7WFD - chains AA and A3 of the 16 polymer chains in the assembly; structure by electron microscopy, 3.25 A resolution.

Chain AA:
Molecule: Photosystem I P700 chlorophyll a apoprotein A1
From: Arabidopsis thaliana
Notes: EC 1.97.1.12
UniProtKB: P56766 (PSAA_ARATH); residue numbers follow UniProt; this construct covers 1-750
Chain sequence (750 residues; each row starts with the number of its first residue):
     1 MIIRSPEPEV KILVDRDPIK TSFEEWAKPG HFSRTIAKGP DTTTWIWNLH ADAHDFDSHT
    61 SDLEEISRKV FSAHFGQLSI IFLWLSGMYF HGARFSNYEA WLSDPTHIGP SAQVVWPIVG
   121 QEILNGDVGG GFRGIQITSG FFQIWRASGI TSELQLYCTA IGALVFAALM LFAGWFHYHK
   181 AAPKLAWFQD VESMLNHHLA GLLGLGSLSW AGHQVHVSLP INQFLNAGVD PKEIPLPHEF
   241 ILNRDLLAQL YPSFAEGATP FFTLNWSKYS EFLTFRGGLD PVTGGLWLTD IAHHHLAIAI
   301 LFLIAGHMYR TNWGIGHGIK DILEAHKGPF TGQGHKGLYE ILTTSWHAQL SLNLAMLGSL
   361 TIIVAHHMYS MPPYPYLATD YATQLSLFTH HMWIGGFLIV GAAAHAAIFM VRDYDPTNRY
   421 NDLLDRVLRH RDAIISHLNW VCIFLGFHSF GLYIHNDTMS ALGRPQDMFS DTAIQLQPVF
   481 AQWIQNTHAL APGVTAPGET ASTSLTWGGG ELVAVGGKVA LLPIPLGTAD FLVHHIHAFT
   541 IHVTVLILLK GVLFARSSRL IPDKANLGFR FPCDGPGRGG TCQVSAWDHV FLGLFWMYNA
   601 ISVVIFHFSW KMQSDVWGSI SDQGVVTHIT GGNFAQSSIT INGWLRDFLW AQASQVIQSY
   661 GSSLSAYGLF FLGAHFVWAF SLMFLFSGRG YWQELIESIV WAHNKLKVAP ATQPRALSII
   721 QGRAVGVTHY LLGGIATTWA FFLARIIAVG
Disordered / not traced: 1-8
Ion coordination: chlorophyll a Mg (4 sites), coordinated by Gln-77, Gln-113, Gln-121, Thr-495; 4Fe-4S cluster Fe: Cys-573, Cys-582 (shared with 2 residues of chain AB)
Small-molecule neighbours:
  - beta-carotene (BCR), molecule 1: Ile-80, Leu-83, Trp-84
  - beta-carotene (BCR), molecule 2: Ile-81, Trp-84, Leu-85, Gly-201, Leu-202, Leu-205, Gly-206, Ser-209
  - beta-carotene (BCR), molecule 3: Phe-82, Leu-85, Tyr-89, Thr-159, Gly-162, Ala-163, Phe-166, Leu-205, Leu-208, Ser-209, Phe-262
  - beta-carotene (BCR), molecule 4: Leu-208, Phe-261, Phe-262, Leu-296, Ile-300, Leu-303, Ile-304, His-307, Ile-315
  - beta-carotene (BCR), molecule 5: Phe-261, Trp-266, Ile-300, Ile-304
  - beta-carotene (BCR), molecule 6: Leu-338, Ile-341, Leu-342, Ala-348, Ser-351, Leu-352, Ala-406, Phe-409
  - beta-carotene (BCR), molecule 7: Ala-355, Met-356, Ser-359, Ile-399, Ala-402, Ala-403, Val-545, Leu-548, Leu-549, Val-552
  - beta-carotene (BCR), molecule 8: Phe-670, Gly-673, Ala-674, Phe-676, Val-677, Leu-732, Ile-735, Ala-736, Trp-739
  - beta-carotene (BCR), molecule 9: Trp-692, Leu-695, Ile-696, Ile-699
  - chlorophyll a (CLA), molecule 1: Val-10, Lys-11, Ile-12, Trp-187, Asp-190, Ser-193, His-197, Thr-311, Asn-312, Trp-313
  - chlorophyll a (CLA), molecule 2: Ile-12, Val-14, Phe-71, Phe-75, Leu-169, Met-170, Phe-172, Ala-173, Phe-176, His-177, Ala-181, Pro-183, Trp-187
  - chlorophyll a (CLA), molecule 3: Ile-19, Lys-20, Thr-21, Ser-22, Phe-23, Glu-25, Trp-26, His-31, Glu-65, Lys-69, Ser-72, Ala-73, Gly-76, Ile-80, Leu-171, Gly-174, Trp-175, Tyr-178, His-179
  - chlorophyll a (CLA), molecule 4: Trp-26, His-31, Phe-32, Leu-49, His-50, Ala-53, His-54, Phe-56, His-59, Lys-69, Ala-73, Gly-76, Gln-77, Ile-80, Leu-171
  - chlorophyll a (CLA), molecule 5: Pro-29, Gly-30, Trp-45, Ile-46, Leu-49, His-50
  - chlorophyll a (CLA), molecule 6: Thr-43, Ile-46, Trp-47, Ile-696, Ile-699, Val-700, His-703, Val-708, Pro-710, Thr-712, Pro-714, Arg-715, Leu-717
  - chlorophyll a (CLA), molecule 7: Trp-47, Phe-676, Val-677, Phe-680, Met-683, Phe-684, Leu-717, Gln-721, Ala-724, Val-725, Thr-728, His-729, Leu-732
  - chlorophyll a (CLA), molecule 8: His-50, Ala-51, Asp-52, Ala-53, His-54, Asp-55, His-347, Leu-350, Leu-354, Phe-397, Leu-398, Val-400, Gly-401, Ala-404, His-405, Ile-408, Arg-412, Phe-569, Arg-570, Trp-587, Val-590, Leu-594, Thr-728
  - chlorophyll a (CLA), molecule 9: His-54, Phe-56, Asp-57, Val-70, Ala-73, His-74, Gln-77, Leu-78, Ile-81, Phe-82, Leu-85, Phe-166, Trp-346, His-347, Gln-349, Leu-350, Asn-353, Leu-354, Leu-357
  - chlorophyll a (CLA), molecule 10: His-54, Gln-77, Ile-80, Ile-81, Trp-84, Leu-357, Ile-394, Phe-397, Leu-398
  - chlorophyll a (CLA), molecule 11: Leu-63, Ser-67, His-74, Leu-185, Phe-188, Gln-189, Val-191, Met-194, Leu-195, His-198, Leu-199, Leu-202, Leu-203, Ile-319, Leu-323, Leu-342, Thr-343, Thr-344, Ser-345, Trp-346, Gln-349, Leu-352, Asn-353, Met-356, Leu-357
  - chlorophyll a (CLA), molecule 12: Phe-71, His-74, Phe-75, Leu-78, Phe-82, Phe-166, Met-170, Trp-187, Phe-188, Asp-190, Ser-193, Met-194, His-197, His-198, Gly-201, Leu-202
  - chlorophyll a (CLA), molecule 13: Leu-83, Trp-84, Ser-86, Gly-87, Met-88, Phe-90, His-91, Phe-95, Gln-113, Val-114, Trp-116, Leu-164
  - chlorophyll a (CLA), molecule 14: Trp-84, Met-88, His-91, Ala-112, Gln-113, Ile-135, Gln-136, Ile-137, Thr-138, Ser-139, Phe-141, Ala-666, Tyr-667, Phe-670, Trp-739, Leu-743
  - chlorophyll a (CLA), molecule 15: Trp-84, Met-88, Thr-138, Ser-139, Phe-141, Ser-386, Leu-387, Thr-389, His-390, Trp-393, Ile-394, Phe-397, Phe-670, Ile-735, Thr-738, Trp-739, Leu-743
  - chlorophyll a (CLA), molecule 16: Trp-84, Leu-85, Ser-139, Gly-140, Phe-141, Ile-144, Leu-203, Leu-357, Leu-360, Thr-361, Val-364, Met-368, Tyr-374, Leu-377, Leu-387, His-390, His-391, Ile-394, Leu-398
  - chlorophyll a (CLA), molecule 17: Gln-113, Val-114, Val-115, Trp-116, Ile-118, Val-119, Gln-121, Leu-124, Ile-135, Ala-666, Leu-669, Phe-670
  - chlorophyll a (CLA), molecule 18: Ile-144, Ala-147, Leu-202, Leu-203, Gly-206, Ser-207, Trp-210, Gln-214, Ile-291, His-294, His-295, Ile-298, Phe-302, Leu-360, Ile-363, Val-364, His-367, Met-368, Pro-373, Tyr-374
  - chlorophyll a (CLA), molecule 19: Ser-148, Gly-149, Ile-150, Gln-155, Cys-158, Thr-159, Gly-206, Ser-209, Trp-210, Gly-212, His-213, His-216, Val-217, Pro-237, His-238, Ile-241
  - chlorophyll a (CLA), molecule 20: Leu-154, Gln-155, Cys-158, Leu-236, His-238, Ile-241, Leu-242
  - chlorophyll a (CLA), molecule 21: Leu-195, Leu-199, Leu-203, Leu-301, Phe-302, Ala-305, Met-308, Tyr-309, Ile-319, Ile-322, Leu-323, Leu-352, Met-356, Leu-424, Val-427, Leu-549, Val-552
  - chlorophyll a (CLA), molecule 22: Asn-196, His-197, Ala-200, Gly-201, Leu-205, Leu-303, Gly-306, His-307, Met-308, Tyr-309, Thr-311, Trp-313, Ile-315
  - chlorophyll a (CLA), molecule 23: Leu-208, Ser-209, Ala-211, Gly-212, Val-215, His-216, Ile-241, Arg-244, Leu-247, Phe-254, Gly-257, Ala-258, Phe-261, Tyr-269, Phe-272, Leu-273, Leu-296
  - chlorophyll a (CLA), molecule 24: Phe-261, Trp-266, Ser-267, Tyr-269, Ser-270, Leu-273, Thr-274, Phe-275, His-293, Leu-296, Ala-297, Ile-300, Leu-301, Ile-304, Gly-498
  - chlorophyll a (CLA), molecule 25: Phe-261, Phe-262, Leu-264
  - chlorophyll a (CLA), molecule 26: Phe-275, Gly-277, Gly-278, Leu-286, Asp-290, Ile-291, His-293, His-294, Ala-297, Ile-298, Leu-301, His-367, Met-371, Pro-373, Glu-499, Thr-503
  - chlorophyll a (CLA), molecule 27: Phe-275, Val-494, Thr-495, Ala-496, Pro-497, Gly-498
  - chlorophyll a (CLA), molecule 28: Leu-301, Met-356, Ser-359, Leu-360, Ile-363, His-366, His-367, Tyr-369, Ser-370, Met-371, Thr-503, Ser-504, Thr-506, Trp-507
  - chlorophyll a (CLA), molecule 29: Ile-304, His-307, Met-308, Ile-315, Gly-316, His-317
  - chlorophyll a (CLA), molecule 30: Met-308, His-317, Asp-321, Ile-322, Ala-325, His-326, Lys-327, Gly-328, Pro-329
  - chlorophyll a (CLA), molecule 31: Ile-322, Leu-323, His-326, Phe-330, Thr-331, His-335, Leu-338, Leu-342, Asn-421, Leu-423, Leu-424, Val-427
  - chlorophyll a (CLA), molecule 32: Phe-330, Thr-331, Leu-423, Arg-426, Val-427, Arg-429, His-430, Ala-433, Ile-434, His-437
  - chlorophyll a (CLA), molecule 33: Ile-362, Ile-363, His-366, Met-392, Ile-399, Ile-541, Thr-544, Val-545, Leu-548, Met-597, Ala-600, Ile-601, Val-604
  - chlorophyll a (CLA), molecule 34: His-366, Tyr-369, Phe-388, Phe-480, Ala-481, Ile-484, Gln-485, Trp-507, Ile-524, Leu-526, His-534, His-537, Ile-541, Val-604, His-607, Phe-608, Lys-611, Met-612
  - chlorophyll a (CLA), molecule 35: Ala-433, His-437, Trp-440
  - chlorophyll a (CLA), molecule 36: Ile-434, Leu-438, Trp-440, Val-441, Ala-538, Ile-541, His-542, Val-545, Leu-549
  - chlorophyll a (CLA), molecule 37: Ser-436, His-437, Asn-439, Trp-440, Ile-443
  - chlorophyll a (CLA), molecule 38: Asn-439, Cys-442, Ile-443, Gly-446, Phe-447, Phe-450, Gly-451, Phe-539, Val-543, Leu-546, Ile-547, Leu-592, Phe-595, Trp-596
  - chlorophyll a (CLA), molecule 39: Trp-440, Ile-443, Phe-444, Phe-447, His-448
  - chlorophyll a (CLA), molecule 40: Val-441, Phe-444, Leu-445, Gln-477, Pro-478, Val-479, Phe-480, Ala-481, Phe-531, His-534, His-535, Ala-538, His-542
  - chlorophyll a (CLA), molecule 41: Phe-447, His-448, Gly-451, Leu-452, Ile-454, His-455, Thr-458, Met-459, Leu-462, Arg-464, Asp-467, Phe-469, Ile-474
  - chlorophyll a (CLA), molecule 42: Phe-450, Tyr-453, Val-533, Ile-536, Phe-539, Thr-540, Tyr-598, Asn-599, Ser-602, Val-603, Phe-606, Ile-641, Trp-644, Leu-645, Leu-649, Trp-650, Ala-653, Phe-671, His-675, Trp-678, Tyr-730, Gly-734, Thr-737, Thr-738, Phe-741
  - chlorophyll a (CLA), molecule 43: Phe-450, Ile-454, Asp-457, Phe-539, Phe-595, Trp-596, Tyr-598, Asn-599, Ile-641, Leu-645, Trp-678, Tyr-730
  - chlorophyll a (CLA), molecule 44: Thr-458, Ala-461, Leu-462
  - chlorophyll a (CLA), molecule 45: Trp-483, Ile-484, His-488, Ala-491, Thr-495, Ala-496, Glu-499, Thr-503, Trp-507
  - chlorophyll a (CLA), molecule 46: Leu-645, Leu-649, Trp-650
  - chlorophyll a (CLA), molecule 47: Leu-669, Phe-670, Leu-672, Gly-673, His-675, Phe-676, Trp-678, Ala-679, Leu-682
  - chlorophyll a (CLA), molecule 48: Phe-676, Ala-679, Phe-680, Leu-682, Met-683, Phe-686, Ser-687, Tyr-691, Trp-692, Leu-695
  - chlorophyll a (CLA), molecule 49: Ile-699, Ala-702, His-703, Leu-706, Val-708
  - chlorophyll a (CLA), molecule 50: Trp-701, Ala-702, Lys-705, Leu-706
  - dodecyl-alpha-D-maltoside (LMU), molecule 1: Leu-83, Trp-116, Pro-117
  - dodecyl-alpha-D-maltoside (LMU), molecule 2: Phe-444, His-448, Leu-452, Phe-469, Ala-473, Ile-474, Gln-475, Leu-476, Phe-531, His-535
  - phylloquinone (PQN): Trp-47, Met-683, Phe-684, Ser-687, Gly-688, Arg-689, Trp-692, Ile-696, Arg-715, Ala-716, Leu-717, Ser-718, Gly-722
  - 4Fe-4S cluster (SF4): Cys-573, Gly-575, Pro-576, Cys-582, Ile-719, Arg-723
Curated features (UniProtKB/Swiss-Prot):
  - binding site ([4Fe-4S] cluster): Cys-573, Cys-582
  - binding site (chlorophyll a'): His-675
  - binding site (chlorophyll a): Met-683, Tyr-691
  - binding site (phylloquinone): Trp-692

Chain A3:
Molecule: Photosystem I chlorophyll a/b-binding protein 3-1, chloroplastic
From: Arabidopsis thaliana
UniProtKB: Q9SY97 (LHCA3_ARATH); residue numbers follow UniProt; this construct covers 1-273
Chain sequence (273 residues; numbered 1 to 273; the number before each row is that of its first residue):
     1 MAAQALVSSS LTSSVQTARQ IFGSKPVASA SQKKSSFVVK AAATPPVKQG ANRPLWFASS
    61 QSLSYLDGSL PGDYGFDPLG LSDPEGTGGF IEPRWLAYGE IINGRFAMLG AAGAIAPEIL
   121 GKAGLIPAET ALPWFQTGVI PPAGTYTYWA DNYTLFVLEM ALMGFAEHRR LQDWYNPGSM
   181 GKQYFLGLEK GLAGSGNPAY PGGPFFNPLG FGKDEKSLKE LKLKEVKNGR LAMLAILGYF
   241 IQGLVTGVGP YQNLLDHLAD PVNNNVLTSL KFH
Disordered / not traced: 1-52, 272-273
Ion coordination: chlorophyll a Mg (6 sites), coordinated by Glu-100, Asn-103, Val-139, Glu-167, Glu-225, Asn-228
Small-molecule neighbours:
  - beta-carotene (BCR): Leu-162, Met-163, Phe-165, Ala-166, Tyr-184, Phe-185, Leu-186
  - chlorophyll b (CHL), molecule 1: Tyr-98, Ile-102, Arg-105, Phe-106, Leu-109, Met-163, Phe-165, Ala-166, Arg-169, Arg-170, Asp-173, Met-180, Phe-185, Leu-188, Leu-192, Pro-198, Ala-199, Pro-201, Phe-206
  - chlorophyll b (CHL), molecule 2: Val-157, Met-160, Ala-161, Gly-164, Phe-165, His-168, Arg-169, Phe-185
  - chlorophyll a (CLA), molecule 1: Trp-56, Leu-66, Leu-70, Pro-71, Gly-72, Asp-73, Tyr-74, Gly-75, Phe-76, Asp-77, Leu-81, Ser-82, Leu-96, Ala-97, Gly-99, Glu-100, Asn-103, Arg-230, Met-233, Leu-234, Leu-237
  - chlorophyll a (CLA), molecule 2: Leu-79, Gly-80, Leu-81
  - chlorophyll a (CLA), molecule 3: Gly-88, Gly-89, Phe-90, Ile-91
  - chlorophyll a (CLA), molecule 4: Phe-90, Ile-91, Trp-95, Leu-96, Gly-99, Asn-103, Phe-240
  - chlorophyll a (CLA), molecule 5: Phe-90, Trp-95, Tyr-98, Gly-99, Ile-102, Asn-103, Phe-106, Glu-159, Met-160, Met-163, Gly-164, Glu-167, His-168, Arg-170, Leu-171
  - chlorophyll a (CLA), molecule 6: Arg-105, Met-108, Leu-109, Tyr-200, Pro-201, Gly-202, Phe-206, Asn-207, Gly-210, Phe-211, Leu-218, Leu-221, Lys-222, Lys-224, Glu-225, Asn-228
  - chlorophyll a (CLA), molecule 7: Leu-109, Ala-112, Gly-113, Ala-116, Pro-117, Leu-120, Thr-130, Thr-137, Tyr-148
  - chlorophyll a (CLA), molecule 8: Ala-112, Leu-221, Lys-224, Asn-228, Leu-231
  - chlorophyll a (CLA), molecule 9: Leu-125, Ile-126, Pro-127, Thr-130, Tyr-146, Tyr-148
  - chlorophyll a (CLA), molecule 10: Trp-134, Gly-138, Val-139, Ile-140, Pro-141, Pro-142, Asn-152, Tyr-153, Leu-155, Phe-156, Phe-240
  - chlorophyll a (CLA), molecule 11: Thr-137, Val-139, Tyr-148, Trp-149, Asn-152, Leu-155, Leu-158, Glu-159, Leu-162, Met-163
  - chlorophyll a (CLA), molecule 12: Trp-149, Thr-154, Val-157, Leu-158, Leu-162
  - chlorophyll a (CLA), molecule 13: His-168, Leu-171, Tyr-175
  - chlorophyll a (CLA), molecule 14: Lys-224, Lys-227, Asn-228, Leu-231
  - chlorophyll a (CLA), molecule 15: Leu-231, Leu-234, Ala-235, Leu-237, Gly-238, Ile-241, Gln-242, Val-245, Thr-246, Asn-253, Leu-254, His-257, Asn-264, Asn-265, Leu-267
  - chlorophyll a (CLA), molecule 16: Leu-244, Ser-269, Lys-271
  - chlorophyll a (CLA), molecule 17: His-257, Leu-258, Pro-261, Asn-264
  - lutein (LUT; (3r,3'r,6s)-4,5-didehydro-5,6-dihydro-beta,beta-carotene-3,3'-diol): Met-108, Leu-109, Ala-111, Ala-112, Ile-115, Phe-206, Asn-207, Pro-208, Leu-209, Phe-211, Asn-228, Leu-231, Ala-232, Ala-235, Tyr-239, Gln-242, Pro-250, Tyr-251, Asn-253, Leu-254
  - violaxanthin (XAT; (3s,5r,6s,3's,5'r,6's)-5,6,5',6'-diepoxy-5,6,5',6'- tetrahydro-beta,beta-carotene-3,3'-diol): Phe-76, Asp-77, Pro-78, Leu-79, Gly-80, Leu-81, Asn-103, Phe-106, Ala-107, Leu-109, Gly-110, Gly-113, Ala-114, Pro-133, Trp-134, Thr-137, Val-139, Met-233, Ile-236, Leu-237
Curated features (UniProtKB/Swiss-Prot):
  - binding site (chlorophyll b): Trp-56, Arg-105, Ile-140, Glu-167, Arg-170, Phe-272
  - binding site (chlorophyll a): Phe-76, Ser-82, Glu-100, Lys-224, Glu-225, Asn-228, Arg-230, Gln-242, His-257
  - modified residue: Ser-195 (Phosphoserine)

Interface between chain AA and chain A3:
Residue-residue contacts - 30 pairs, chain AA then chain A3:
  Lys-11(AA) with Gln-61(A3); Asp-83(A3), salt bridge; Glu-85(A3), salt bridge
  Ile-12(AA) with Gly-86(A3)
  Leu-13(AA) with Gly-86(A3), hydrogen bond (backbone-backbone)
  Val-14(AA) with Gly-86(A3), hydrogen bond (backbone-backbone); Thr-87(A3), hydrogen bond (backbone-backbone); Gly-88(A3)
  Asp-15(AA) with Thr-87(A3)
  Arg-16(AA) with Thr-87(A3); Gly-88(A3); Gly-89(A3); Glu-92(A3), salt bridge
  Phe-176(AA) with Gly-89(A3)
  Ala-181(AA) with Gly-88(A3); Gly-89(A3)
  Lys-184(AA) with Gly-86(A3)
  Arg-244(AA) with Ser-269(A3), hydrogen bond (side chain-backbone); Leu-270(A3); Lys-271(A3)
  Ala-255(AA) with Leu-270(A3)
  Glu-256(AA) with Leu-270(A3)
  Ala-258(AA) with Thr-268(A3); Ser-269(A3)
  Thr-259(AA) with Thr-268(A3)
  Phe-262(AA) with Thr-268(A3)
  Asn-312(AA) with Gln-61(A3); Leu-79(A3), hydrogen bond (side chain-backbone)
  Trp-313(AA) with Pro-78(A3); Leu-79(A3), hydrophobic
Other interface residues (no listed pair), chain AA (21 interface residues in all): Glu-9, Ile-241, Leu-242, Gly-257
Other interface residues (no listed pair), chain A3 (16 interface residues in all): Ile-91, Pro-142

Summary:
21 residues of chain AA and 16 residues of chain A3 are in contact, with 5 hydrogen bonds and 3 salt bridges.
Among the polar pairs are Lys-11(AA)/Asp-83(A3), Lys-11(AA)/Glu-85(A3) and Arg-16(AA)/Glu-92(A3). 3
chlorophyll a molecules are bound between chain AA and chain A3.
Here chain AA is Photosystem I P700 chlorophyll a apoprotein A1 and chain A3 is Photosystem I chlorophyll
a/b-binding protein 3-1, chloroplastic, both from Arabidopsis thaliana. Entry 7WFD (Left PSI in the cyclic
electron transport supercomplex NDH-PSI from Arabidopsis) was determined by electron microscopy (same
publication as 7WFE and 7WFG).
